Entry 9U5G (electron microscopy, 2.66 A resolution); this record covers chains B and D of the 6 polymer chains in the assembly.

[Chain B]
Molecule: Na(+)-translocating NADH-quinone reductase subunit B
From: Vibrio cholerae O395
Notes: EC 7.2.1.1
UniProtKB: A5F5X0 (NQRB_VIBC3); residues 1-415 here = UniProt positions 1-415
Sequence (415 residues; row label = number of the first residue in the row):
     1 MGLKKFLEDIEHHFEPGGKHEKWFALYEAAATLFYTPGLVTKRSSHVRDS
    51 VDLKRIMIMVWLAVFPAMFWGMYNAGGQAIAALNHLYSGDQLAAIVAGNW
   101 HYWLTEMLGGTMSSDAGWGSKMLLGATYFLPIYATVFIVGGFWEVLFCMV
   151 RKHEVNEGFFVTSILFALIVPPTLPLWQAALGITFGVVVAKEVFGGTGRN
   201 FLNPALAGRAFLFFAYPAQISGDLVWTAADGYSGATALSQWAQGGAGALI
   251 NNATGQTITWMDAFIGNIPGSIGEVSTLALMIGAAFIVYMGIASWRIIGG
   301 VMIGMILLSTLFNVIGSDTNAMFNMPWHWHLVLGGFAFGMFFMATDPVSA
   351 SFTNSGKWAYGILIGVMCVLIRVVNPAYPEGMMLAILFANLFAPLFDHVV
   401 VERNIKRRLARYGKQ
Not modelled in the structure: 1-26, 414-415
Residues lining bound ligands:
  - FMN (flavin mononucleotide): Ile169, Leu206, Arg209, Phe213, Trp226, Ala235, Thr236, Ala237, Leu238, Ser239, Gly270, Ser271, Glu274, Gly334, Gly335, Phe338, Gly339, Met343, Pro379, Glu380, Gly381, Met382, Met383, Leu384
  - riboflavin (RBF): Ile56, Met57, Val60, Gly158, Val161, Thr162, Leu165, Lys191, Gly196, Thr197, Gly198, Asn200, Asn203, Pro204, Ala205, Ile292, Phe342, Met343, Thr345, Asp346, Pro347, Val348, Ser349
Curated features (UniProtKB/Swiss-Prot):
  - modified residue: Thr236 (FMN phosphoryl threonine)
  - mutagenesis: Phe185 (F185A: Decreases riboflavin content), Trp226 (W226L: Decreases riboflavin content)

[Chain D]
Molecule: Na(+)-translocating NADH-quinone reductase subunit D
From: Vibrio cholerae O395
Notes: EC 7.2.1.1
UniProtKB: A5F5Y6 (NQRD_VIBC3); residues 1-210 here = UniProt positions 1-210
Sequence (210 residues; numbered 1 to 210; the number before each row is that of its first residue):
     1 MSSAKELKKSVLAPVLDNNPIALQVLGVCSALAVTTKLETAFVMTLAVMF
    51 VTALSNFFVSLIRNHIPNSVRIIVQMAIIASLVIVVDQILKAYLYDISKQ
   101 LSVFVGLIITNCIVMGRAEAFAMKSEPIPSFIDGIGNGLGYGFVLMTVGF
   151 FRELLGSGKLFGLEVLPLISNGGWYQPNGLMLLAPSAFFLIGFMIWAIRT
   201 FKPEQVEAKE
Not modelled in the structure: 1-6
Metal / ion sites: 2Fe-2S cluster Fe: Cys29, Cys112 (shared with 2 residues of chain E)
Residues lining bound ligands: 2Fe-2S cluster (FES): Leu26, Gly27, Val28, Cys29, Thr110, Asn111, Cys112

[How chain B and chain D interact]
Residue-residue contacts (11; chain B residue first):
  Phe185(B) with Phe189(D), hydrophobic
  Phe211(B) with Leu180(D), hydrophobic
  Phe214(B) with Gly179(D); Leu180(D)
  Ala215(B) with Asn178(D); Gly179(D), hydrogen bond (backbone-backbone); Leu180(D)
  Tyr216(B) with Gln176(D); Pro177(D); Asn178(D), hydrogen bond
  Gln219(B) with Gln176(D), hydrogen bond
Interface residues without a listed pair, chain B (10 interface residues in all): Trp177, Gln178, Val189, Val193
Interface residues without a listed pair, chain D (8 interface residues in all): Leu183, Trp196

[In short]
10 residues of chain B and 8 residues of chain D are in contact, with 3 hydrogen bonds. Polar pairs include
Tyr216(B)-Asn178(D), Gln219(B)-Gln176(D) and Ala215(B)-Gly179(D). Ligands of chain B: flavin mononucleotide
and riboflavin. Ligands of chain D: 2Fe-2S cluster.
Chain B is Na(+)-translocating NADH-quinone reductase subunit B and chain D is Na(+)-translocating
NADH-quinone reductase subunit D, both from Vibrio cholerae O395; the structure, Cryo-EM structure of
Na+-translocating NADH-ubiquinone oxidoreductase NqrC-T225Y mutant from Vibrio cholerae, was determined by
electron microscopy together with 9UD3, 9UD4, 9UD5, 9UD6, 9UD8, 9UD9 and 4 further entries from the same
study.
